Entry 7VAK (electron microscopy, 4.70 A resolution (low resolution: residue-level contacts below are approximate; hydrogen-bond / salt-bridge calls are withheld)); this record covers chains D and G of the 12 polymer chains in the assembly.

# Chain D
Name: V-type ATP synthase beta chain
Source organism: Thermus thermophilus HB8
Reference sequence: Q56404 (VATB_THET8); residues 1-478 here = UniProt positions 1-478
Sequence (478 residues; numbered 1 to 478; the number before each row is that of its first residue):
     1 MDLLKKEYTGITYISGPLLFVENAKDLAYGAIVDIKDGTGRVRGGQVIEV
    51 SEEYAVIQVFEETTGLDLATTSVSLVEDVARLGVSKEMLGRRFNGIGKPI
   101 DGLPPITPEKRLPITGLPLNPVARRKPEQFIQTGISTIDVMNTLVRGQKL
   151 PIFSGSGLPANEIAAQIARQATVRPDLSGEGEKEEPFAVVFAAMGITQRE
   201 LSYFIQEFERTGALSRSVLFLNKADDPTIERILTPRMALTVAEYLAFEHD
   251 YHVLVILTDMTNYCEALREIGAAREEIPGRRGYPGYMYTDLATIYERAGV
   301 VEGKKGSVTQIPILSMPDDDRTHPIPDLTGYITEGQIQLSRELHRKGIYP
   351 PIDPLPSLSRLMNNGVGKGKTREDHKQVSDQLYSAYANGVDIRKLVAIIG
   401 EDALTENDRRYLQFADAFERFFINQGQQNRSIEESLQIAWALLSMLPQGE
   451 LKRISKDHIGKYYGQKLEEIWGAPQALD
Disordered / not traced: 1-4, 475-478

# Chain G
Name: V-type ATP synthase subunit D
Source organism: Thermus thermophilus HB8
Reference sequence: O87880 (VATD_THET8); numbering as in UniProt (aligned over 1-223)
Sequence (223 residues; numbered 1 to 223; the number before each row is that of its first residue):
     1 MSQVSPTRMNLLQRRGQLRLAQKGVDLLKKKRDALVAEFFGLVREAMEAR
    51 KALDQAAKEAYAALLLAQAFDGPEVVAGAALGVPPLEGVEAEVENVWGSK
   101 VPRLKATFPDGALLSPVGTPAYTLEASRAFRRYAEALIRVANTETRLKKI
   151 GEEIKKTTRRVNALEQVVIPGIRAQIRFIQQVLEQREREDTFRLKRIKGK
   201 IEAREAEEEGGRPNPQVEIGAGL
Disordered / not traced: 1-3, 210-223

# Chain D / chain G interface
Pairs across the interface (16; chain D residue first):
  Glu275(D) - Lys198(G)
  Ile277(D) - Lys195(G)
  Pro278(D) - Thr191(G)
  Arg281(D) - Arg8(G)
  Arg281(D) - Glu187(G)
  Asp318(D) - Leu12(G)
  Asp320(D) - Leu12(G)
  Asp320(D) - Arg15(G)
  Thr322(D) - Arg15(G)
  Lys394(D) - Lys23(G)
  Lys394(D) - Leu27(G)
  Leu395(D) - Leu27(G)
  Leu395(D) - Lys31(G)
  Ile398(D) - Leu27(G)
  Ile399(D) - Trp97(G)
  Ala403(D) - Trp97(G)
Interface residues without a listed pair, chain D (14 interface residues in all): Gly279, Arg280
Interface residues without a listed pair, chain G (13 interface residues in all): Lys30, Ala34

# In short
The interface between chain D and chain G involves 14 residues on one side and 13 on the other.
Chain D is V-type ATP synthase beta chain and chain G is V-type ATP synthase subunit D, both from Thermus
thermophilus HB8; the structure, Nucleotide-free V1EG domain of V/A-ATPase from Thermus thermophilus, state2,
was determined by electron microscopy, deposited together with 7VAI, 7VAJ, 7VAL, 7VAM, 7VAN, 7VAO and 11
further entries.
